PDB entry 9C1X | electron microscopy, 3.38 A resolution | chains I and L of the 12 polymer chains in the assembly

# Chain I (and L)
Molecule: DUF4297 domain-containing protein
Organism: Bacillus sp. HMF5848
Notes: chain L of this document is another copy of the same molecule, construct and numbering; everything in this record applies to it too
UniProtKB: A0A428J1H2 (A0A428J1H2_9BACI); numbering as in UniProt (aligned over 1-436)
Chain sequence (436 residues; row label = number of the first residue in the row):
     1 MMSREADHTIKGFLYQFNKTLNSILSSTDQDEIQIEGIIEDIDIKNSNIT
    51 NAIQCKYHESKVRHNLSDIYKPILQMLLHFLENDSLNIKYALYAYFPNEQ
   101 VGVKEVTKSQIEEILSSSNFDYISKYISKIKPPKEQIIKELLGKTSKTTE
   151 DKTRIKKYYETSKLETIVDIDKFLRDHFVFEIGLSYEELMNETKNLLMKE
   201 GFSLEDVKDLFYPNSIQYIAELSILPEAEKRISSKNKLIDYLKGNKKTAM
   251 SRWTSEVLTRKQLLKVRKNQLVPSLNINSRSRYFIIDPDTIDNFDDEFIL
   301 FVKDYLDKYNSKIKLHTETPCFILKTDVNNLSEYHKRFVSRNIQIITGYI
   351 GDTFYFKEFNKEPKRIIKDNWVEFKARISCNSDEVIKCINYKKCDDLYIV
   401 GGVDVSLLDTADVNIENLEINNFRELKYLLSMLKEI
Disulfide bonds: Cys388-Cys394
Reported in the primary citation:
  - catalytic residues: Asp41, Glu59, Lys61 (proposed by the authors, not directly observed)
  - mutagenesis - D41A, E59A, K61A: abolished catalytic activity

# Chain I / chain L interface
Contacting residue pairs (9):
  Lys336(I) - Tyr349(L)  hydrogen bond (side chain-backbone)
  Lys336(I) - Ile350(L)  hydrogen bond (side chain-backbone)
  Lys336(I) - Gly351(L)
  Lys336(I) - Asp352(L)
  Lys336(I) - Thr353(L)  hydrogen bond (side chain-backbone)
  Lys336(I) - Tyr355(L)
  Val339(I) - Tyr355(L)  hydrogen bond (backbone-side chain)
  Ser340(I) - Tyr355(L)
  Gln344(I) - Glu358(L)
Also at the interface, not in a pair above, chain I (6 interface residues in all): His335, Phe338
Also at the interface, not in a pair above, chain L (8 interface residues in all): Lys361

# Summary
Chain I and chain L form an interface of 6 and 8 residues respectively, with 4 hydrogen bonds. Among the polar
pairs are Lys336(I)-Tyr349(L), Lys336(I)-Ile350(L) and Lys336(I)-Thr353(L). The paper reports catalytic
residues Asp41(I), Glu59(I) and Lys61(I); D41A, E59A and K61A of chain I abolish catalytic activity.
Chain I and chain L are both DUF4297 domain-containing protein (Bacillus sp. HMF5848); the structure, Apo
DUF4297 12-mer, was determined by electron microscopy together with 9C1M, 9C1N, 9C1O and 9C5X from the same
study.
